PDB entry 8WMH | electron microscopy, 2.60 A resolution | chains A and E of the 4 polymer chains in the assembly

# Chain A
Name: deadCbCas9
Notes: engineered mutation(s): D9A, H837A
Sequence (1442 residues; numbered 1 to 1442; the number before each row is that of its first residue):
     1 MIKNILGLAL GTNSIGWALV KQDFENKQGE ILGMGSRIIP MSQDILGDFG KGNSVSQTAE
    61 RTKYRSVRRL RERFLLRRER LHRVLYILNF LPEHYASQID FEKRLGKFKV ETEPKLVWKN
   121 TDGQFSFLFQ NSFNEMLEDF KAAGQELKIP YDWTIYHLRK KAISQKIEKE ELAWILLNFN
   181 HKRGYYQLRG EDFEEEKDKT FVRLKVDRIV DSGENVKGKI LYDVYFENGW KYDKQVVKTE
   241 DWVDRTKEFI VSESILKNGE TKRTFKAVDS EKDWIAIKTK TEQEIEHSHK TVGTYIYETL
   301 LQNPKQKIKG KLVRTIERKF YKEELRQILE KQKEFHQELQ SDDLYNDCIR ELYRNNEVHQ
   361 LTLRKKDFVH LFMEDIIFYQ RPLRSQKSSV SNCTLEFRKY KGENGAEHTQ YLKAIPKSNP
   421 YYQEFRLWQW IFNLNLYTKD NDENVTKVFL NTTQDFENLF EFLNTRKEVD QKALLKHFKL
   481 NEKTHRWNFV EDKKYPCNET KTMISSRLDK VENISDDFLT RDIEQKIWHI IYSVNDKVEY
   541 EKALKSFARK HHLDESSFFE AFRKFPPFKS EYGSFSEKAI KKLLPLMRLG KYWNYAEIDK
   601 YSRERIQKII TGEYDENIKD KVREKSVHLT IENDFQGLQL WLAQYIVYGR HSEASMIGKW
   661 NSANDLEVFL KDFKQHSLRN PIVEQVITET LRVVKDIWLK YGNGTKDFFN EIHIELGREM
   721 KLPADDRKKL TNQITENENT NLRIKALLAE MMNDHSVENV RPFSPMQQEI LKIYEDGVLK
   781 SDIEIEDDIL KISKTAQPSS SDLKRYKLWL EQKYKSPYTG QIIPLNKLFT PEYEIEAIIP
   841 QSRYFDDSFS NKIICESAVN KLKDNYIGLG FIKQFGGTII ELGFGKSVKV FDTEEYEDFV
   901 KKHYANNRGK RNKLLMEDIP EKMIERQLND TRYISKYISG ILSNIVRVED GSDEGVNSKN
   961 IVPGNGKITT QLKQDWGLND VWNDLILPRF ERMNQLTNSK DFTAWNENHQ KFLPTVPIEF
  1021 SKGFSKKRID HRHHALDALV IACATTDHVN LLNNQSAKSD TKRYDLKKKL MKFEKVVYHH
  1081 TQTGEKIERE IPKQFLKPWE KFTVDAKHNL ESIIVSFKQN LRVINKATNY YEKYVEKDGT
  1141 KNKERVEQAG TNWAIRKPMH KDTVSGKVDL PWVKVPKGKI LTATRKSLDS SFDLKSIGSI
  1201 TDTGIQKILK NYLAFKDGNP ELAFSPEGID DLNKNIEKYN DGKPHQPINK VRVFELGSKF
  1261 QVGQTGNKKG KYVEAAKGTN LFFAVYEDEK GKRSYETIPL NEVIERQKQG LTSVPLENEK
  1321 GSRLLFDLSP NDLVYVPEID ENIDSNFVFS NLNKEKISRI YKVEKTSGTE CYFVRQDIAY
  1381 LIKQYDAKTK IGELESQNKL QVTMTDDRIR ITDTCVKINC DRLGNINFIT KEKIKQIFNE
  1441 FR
Unresolved in the structure: 718-929, 1074-1091, 1429-1442

# Chain E
Molecule: NTS
Sequence (28 nucleotides; numbered 1 to 28; the number before each row is that of its first residue):
     1 CTACTATGAT TATCTAATCT ACAAAACG
Unresolved in the structure: 1-2

# Chain A / chain E interface
Contacting residue pairs (47; chain A residue first):
  Gln43(A) - DT20(E)  phosphate contact
  Gln43(A) - DA21(E)  phosphate contact
  Asp44(A) - DC19(E)  base contact
  Asp44(A) - DT20(E)  sugar contact
  Asp48(A) - DT18(E)  base contact
  Lys51(A) - DA16(E)  base contact
  Lys51(A) - DA17(E)  hydrogen bond to the base
  Lys51(A) - DT18(E)  base contact
  Gly52(A) - DA16(E)  base contact
  Asn53(A) - DA16(E)  hydrogen bond to the base
  Asn53(A) - DA17(E)  hydrogen bond to the base
  Asn53(A) - DT18(E)  hydrogen bond to the base
  Glu194(A) - DT11(E)  phosphate contact
  Tyr232(A) - DT13(E)  phosphate contact
  Ser254(A) - DT11(E)  hydrogen bond to the phosphate
  Thr264(A) - DT11(E)  phosphate contact
  Thr264(A) - DA12(E)  hydrogen bond to the phosphate
  Phe265(A) - DA12(E)  phosphate contact
  Lys266(A) - DA12(E)  phosphate contact
  Lys266(A) - DT13(E)  phosphate contact
  Lys1179(A) - DA25(E)  salt bridge to the phosphate
  Lys1195(A) - DC27(E)  salt bridge to the phosphate
  Glu1255(A) - DA25(E)  sugar contact
  Glu1255(A) - DA26(E)  phosphate contact
  Leu1256(A) - DA25(E)  phosphate contact
  Leu1256(A) - DA26(E)  phosphate contact
  Gly1257(A) - DA25(E)  phosphate contact
  Ser1258(A) - DA25(E)  hydrogen bond to the phosphate
  Glu1274(A) - DA24(E)  sugar contact
  Ala1276(A) - DA23(E)  sugar contact
  Lys1277(A) - DT20(E)  hydrogen bond to the base
  Lys1277(A) - DA21(E)  hydrogen bond to the sugar
  Lys1277(A) - DC22(E)  sugar contact
  Gly1278(A) - DC22(E)  hydrogen bond to the phosphate
  Gly1278(A) - DA23(E)  hydrogen bond to the phosphate
  Thr1279(A) - DA23(E)  hydrogen bond to the phosphate
  Asn1280(A) - DA23(E)  hydrogen bond to the phosphate
  Asn1280(A) - DA24(E)  hydrogen bond to the phosphate
  Lys1365(A) - DC22(E)  sugar contact
  Lys1365(A) - DA23(E)  hydrogen bond to the base
  Lys1365(A) - DA24(E)  base contact
  Thr1366(A) - DA23(E)  phosphate contact
  Ser1367(A) - DA23(E)  sugar contact
  Ser1367(A) - DA24(E)  hydrogen bond to the phosphate
  Gln1384(A) - DA21(E)  hydrogen bond to the phosphate
  Gln1397(A) - DA24(E)  hydrogen bond to the base
  Lys1399(A) - DC22(E)  salt bridge to the phosphate
Also at the interface, not in a pair above, chain A (40 interface residues in all): Ser42, Asp233, Lys234, Ile250, Ser252, Lys262, Lys494, Lys1161, Ala1275, Glu1364
Also at the interface, not in a pair above, chain E (17 interface residues in all): DT7, DT10

# Overview
Chain A and chain E form an interface of 40 and 17 residues respectively; the contacts include 18 hydrogen
bonds and 3 salt bridges. Among the polar pairs are Lys51(A)-DA17(E), Asn53(A)-DA16(E) and Asn53(A)-DA17(E).
Chain A is deadCbCas9 and chain E is NTS; the structure, Structure of CbCas9 bound to 6-nucleotide
complementary DNA substrate, was determined by electron microscopy (same publication as 8IYQ, 8WMM, 8WMN and
8WR4).
